Entry 8XH7 (electron microscopy, 3.52 A resolution); this record covers chains C and E of the 6 polymer chains in the assembly.

# Chain C (and E)
Protein: Latent membrane protein 1
Source organism: human gammaherpesvirus 4
Notes: chain E of this document is another copy of the same molecule, construct and numbering; everything in this record applies to it too
UniProtKB: Q7T6U2 (Q7T6U2_EBVG); numbering as in UniProt (aligned over 24-185)
Amino-acid sequence (162 residues; numbered 24 to 185; the number before each row is that of its first residue):
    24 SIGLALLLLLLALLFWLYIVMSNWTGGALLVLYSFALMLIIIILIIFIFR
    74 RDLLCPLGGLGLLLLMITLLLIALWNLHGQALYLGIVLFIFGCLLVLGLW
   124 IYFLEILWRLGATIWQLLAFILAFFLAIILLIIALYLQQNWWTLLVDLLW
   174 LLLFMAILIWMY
Disordered / not traced: 185
What the authors report for this chain:
  - self-association interface (contacts with another copy of this molecule): L33, L36, L37, M44, Y106, L107, V110, F114, W164, L167, L171

# Interface between chain C and chain E
Contacting residue pairs (16):
  V43(C) with L107(E), hydrophobic
  M44(C) with L107(E), hydrophobic
  W47(C) with Q103(E); A104(E), hydrophobic; L107(E), hydrophobic
  T48(C) with Q103(E)
  Q162(C) with Q103(E), hydrogen bond
  N163(C) with Q103(E)
  W164(C) with Y106(E), hydrophobic; L107(E); V110(E)
  L167(C) with L107(E), hydrophobic; V110(E), hydrophobic; L111(E), hydrophobic
  L168(C) with F114(E), hydrophobic
  L171(C) with F114(E), hydrophobic

# Summary
10 residues of chain C face 7 of chain E across their interface, with 1 hydrogen bond. The hydrogen-bonded
pair is Q162(C)-Q103(E). From the paper: a self-association interface involving L33(C), L36(C) and L37(C)
among others.
Chain C and chain E are both Latent membrane protein 1 (human gammaherpesvirus 4); the structure, Structure of
EBV LMP1 oligomer, was determined by electron microscopy, deposited together with 8XH6.
